PDB entry 3P3H | X-ray diffraction, 1.50 A resolution | chain A

[Chain A]
Protein: Carbonic anhydrase 2
Source organism: Homo sapiens
Notes: EC 4.2.1.1
Reference sequence: P00918 (CAH2_HUMAN); residues 1-260 here = UniProt positions 1-260
Sequence (260 residues; row label = number of the first residue in the row):
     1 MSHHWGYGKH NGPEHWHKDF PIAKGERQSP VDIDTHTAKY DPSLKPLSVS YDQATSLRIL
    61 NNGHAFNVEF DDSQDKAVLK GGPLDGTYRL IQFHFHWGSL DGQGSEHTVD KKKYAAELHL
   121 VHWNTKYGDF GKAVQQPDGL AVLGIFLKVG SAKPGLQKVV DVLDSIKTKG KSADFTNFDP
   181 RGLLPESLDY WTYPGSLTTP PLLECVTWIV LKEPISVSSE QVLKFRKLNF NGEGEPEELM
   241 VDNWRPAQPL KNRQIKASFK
Not modelled in the structure: 1-2
Ion coordination: Zn2+: His94, His96, His119 (together with 84A)
Ligand contacts: 84A (p-(5-ferrocenyl-1H-1,2,3-triazol-1-yl)benzenesulfonamide): Gln92, His94, His96, Glu106, His119, Val121, Phe130, Val134, Val142, Ser196, Leu197, Thr198, Thr199, Pro200, Pro201, Leu203, Trp208
UniProt features mapped onto this chain:
  - active site: His64 (Proton donor/acceptor)
  - binding site (Zn(2+)): His94, His96, His119
  - binding site (substrate): Thr198, Thr199
  - site: Tyr7 (Fine-tunes the proton-transfer properties of H-64), Asn62 (Fine-tunes the proton-transfer properties of H-64), Asn67 (Fine-tunes the proton-transfer properties of H-64), Gln92 (Involved in the binding of some activators, including histamine and L-histidine)
  - modified residue: Ser2 (N-acetylserine), Ser165 (Phosphoserine), Ser172 (Phosphoserine)
  - natural variant: Lys18 (K18E: In Jogjakarta), Gln92 (Q92P: In OPTB3), His94 (H94Y: In OPTB3 loss of activity), His107 (H107Y: In OPTB3), Gly144 (G144R: In OPTB3), Pro236 (P236H: In Melbourne)
  - mutagenesis: Trp5 (W5A: Impaired activity, not rescued by 4-methylimidazole (4-MI); when associated with W-64), Tyr7 (Y7F: Enhanced activity; Y7H: Reduced proton transfer rate), Asn62 (N62A: Reduced activity; N62D: Strongly reduced activity; N62H: Reduced proton transfer; when associated with A-64; N62L: Reduced activity; N62T: Reduced activity; N62V: Reduced activity), His64 (H64A: Reduced CO(2) hydrase activity, rescued by 4-methylimidazole (4-MI). Reduced proton transfer; when associated with H-62. Enhanced proton transfer; when associated with H-67 ...), Ala65 (A65F: Reduced activity; A65S: 2-fold decrease in enzyme efficiency, as determined by kcat/KM ratio, and efficiently inhibited by chlorzolamide; when associated with Q-67), Asn67 (N67H: Enhanced proton transfer; when associated with A-64; N67L: Reduced activity ...), His94 (H94C/D/E/N/Q: Strongly reduced CO(2) hydrase and p-nitrophenyl acetate esterase activities, impaired stability of zinc binding), Glu106 (E106A/Q: Strongly reduced CO(2) hydrase activity; E106D: Normal CO(2) hydrase activity), Glu117 (E117Q: Strongly reduced activity and sulfonamide affinity), His119 (H119D/N/Q: Reduced activity; H119E: Strongly reduced activity), Val121 (V121A/G/I/L/S: Reduced CO(2) hydrase and p-nitrophenyl acetate esterase activities; V121K/R: Strongly reduced CO(2) hydrase and p-nitrophenyl acetate esterase activities), Val142 (V142F/Y: Strongly impaired activity; V142G: Weakly impaired activity; V142H: Impaired activity), 4 further mutagenesis entries in UniProt
What the authors report for this chain:
  - binding site for 84A: Phe130, Pro201, Leu203
  - Zn2+ coordination: His94, His96, His119

[In short]
Chain A binds compound 84A. The Zn2+ site is built by His94, His96 and His119. Curated annotation (UniProt)
lists active-site residue His64, 3 Zn2+-binding residues, substrate-binding residues Thr198 and Thr199 and 16
mutagenesis sites. From the paper: a binding site for 84A at Phe130, Pro201 and Leu203; Zn2+ coordination by
His94, His96 and His119.
Chain A is Carbonic anhydrase 2 (Homo sapiens); the structure, Human carbonic anhydrase II in complex with
p-(5-ferrocenyl-1H-1,2,3-triazol-1-yl)benzenesulfonamide, was determined by X-ray diffraction, deposited
together with 3P44, 3P55 and 3P3J.
